5DHR - chains A and C of the 4 polymer chains in the assembly; structure by X-ray diffraction, 2.31 A resolution.

== Chain A (and C) ==
Name: NAD kinase 1
From: Listeria monocytogenes serovar 1/2a (strain ATCC BAA-679 / EGD-e)
Notes: EC 2.7.1.23; chain C of this document is another copy of the same molecule, construct and numbering; everything in this record applies to it too
UniProt: Q8Y8D7 (NADK1_LISMO); residues 1-264 here = UniProt positions 1-264
Amino-acid sequence (272 residues; row label = number of the first residue in the row):
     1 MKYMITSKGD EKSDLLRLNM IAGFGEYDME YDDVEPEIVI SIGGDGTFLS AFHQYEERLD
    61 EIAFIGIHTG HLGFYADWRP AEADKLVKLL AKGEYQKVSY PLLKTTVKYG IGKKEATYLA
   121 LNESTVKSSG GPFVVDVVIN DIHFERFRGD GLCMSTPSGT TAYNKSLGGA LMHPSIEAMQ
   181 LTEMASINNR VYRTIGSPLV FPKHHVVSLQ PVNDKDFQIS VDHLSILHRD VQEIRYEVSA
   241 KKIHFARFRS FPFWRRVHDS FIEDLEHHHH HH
Disordered / not traced: 112, 265-272 (chain C: 26, 92, 111-112, 264-272)
Construct notes: expression tag (265-272)
Curated features (UniProtKB/Swiss-Prot):
  - active site: Asp45 (Proton acceptor)
  - binding site (NAD(+)): Asp45, Gly46, Asn122, Glu123, Arg148, Asp150, Ser158, Thr161 to Ser166, His223
  - mutagenesis: Asp45 (D45N: Only minor changes in the structure and a 10-fold decrease in the kinase activity), His223 (H223E: Twice less active than the wild-type. Its activity toward DTA is increased 2-fold)
Small-molecule neighbours:
  - 5AJ (5'-azido-8-[(2-{[2-(1H-benzimidazol-2-yl)ethyl]amino}-2-oxoethyl)sulfanyl]-5'-deoxyadenosine), molecule 1: Gly46, Leu49, Asn122, Glu123, Ala162, Tyr163, Ser166, Asp222, His223
  - 5AJ, molecule 2: Ser128, Gly130, Gly131, Pro132, Phe133, Arg148, Gly149, Asp150, Ala185, Ile187

== Chain A / chain C interface ==
Contacting residue pairs (33):
  Lys127(A) with Lys127(C)
  Asp150(A) with Tyr163(C), hydrogen bond
  Tyr163(A) with Asp150(C), hydrogen bond; Ala185(C), hydrophobic
  Lys165(A) with Ile187(C)
  Ser166(A) with Ala185(C); Ser186(C), hydrogen bond (side chain-backbone); Ile187(C)
  Leu167(A) with Ala185(C), hydrophobic
  Ala185(A) with Tyr163(C), hydrophobic; Ser166(C); Leu167(C), hydrophobic
  Ser186(A) with Ser166(C), hydrogen bond (backbone-side chain)
  Ile187(A) with Lys165(C), hydrogen bond (backbone-side chain); Ser166(C); Phe261(C)
  Asn188(A) with Phe261(C)
  Asn189(A) with Ser260(C); Phe261(C)
  Arg190(A) with Asp259(C), hydrogen bond (side chain-backbone); Ser260(C), hydrogen bond (backbone-backbone); Glu263(C)
  Val191(A) with His71(C)
  Arg193(A) with Phe261(C), hydrogen bond (side chain-backbone); Ile262(C)
  Asp259(A) with Arg190(C), hydrogen bond (backbone-side chain)
  Ser260(A) with Asn189(C); Arg190(C)
  Phe261(A) with Ile187(C); Asn189(C); Arg193(C), hydrogen bond (backbone-side chain)
  Ile262(A) with Arg190(C)
  Asp264(A) with Arg190(C), salt bridge
Other interface residues (no listed pair), chain A (20 interface residues in all): Glu263
Other interface residues (no listed pair), chain C (19 interface residues in all): Asn188

== In short ==
The interface between chain A and chain C involves 20 residues on one side and 19 on the other; the contacts
include 10 hydrogen bonds and 1 salt bridge. Among the polar pairs are Asp264(A)-Arg190(C),
Asp150(A)-Tyr163(C) and Ser166(A)-Ser186(C). Ligands of chain A: compound 5AJ.
Both chains are NAD kinase 1 (Listeria monocytogenes serovar 1/2a (strain ATCC BAA-679 / EGD-e)). Entry 5DHR
(Crystal structure of NAD kinase 1 from Listeria monocytogenes in complex with a novel inhibitor) was
determined by X-ray diffraction together with 5DHP, 5DHQ, 5DHS, 5DHT and 5DHU from the same study.
